Entry 5AIO (X-ray diffraction, 3.15 A resolution); this record covers chain A.

Chain A:
Protein: Transcription factor tau 131 kDa subunit
Source organism: Saccharomyces cerevisiae
Notes: fragment: t131 n-terminal tpr array, residues 123-566
Reference sequence: P33339 (TFC4_YEAST); residues 123-566 here = UniProt positions 123-566
Amino-acid sequence (448 residues; numbered 119 to 566; the number before each row is that of its first residue):
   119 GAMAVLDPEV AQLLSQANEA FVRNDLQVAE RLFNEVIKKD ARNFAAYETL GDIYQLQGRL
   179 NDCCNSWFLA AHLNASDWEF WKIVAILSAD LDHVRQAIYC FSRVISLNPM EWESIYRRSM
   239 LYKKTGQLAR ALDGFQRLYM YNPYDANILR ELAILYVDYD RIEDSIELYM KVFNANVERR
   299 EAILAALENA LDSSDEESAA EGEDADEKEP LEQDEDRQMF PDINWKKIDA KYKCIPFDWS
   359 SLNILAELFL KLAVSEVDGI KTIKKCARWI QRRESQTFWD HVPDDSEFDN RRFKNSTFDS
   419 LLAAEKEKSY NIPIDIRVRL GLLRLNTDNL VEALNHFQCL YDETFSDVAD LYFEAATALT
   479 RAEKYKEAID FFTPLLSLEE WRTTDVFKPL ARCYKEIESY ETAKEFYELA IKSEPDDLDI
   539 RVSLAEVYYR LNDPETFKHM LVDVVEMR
Unresolved in the structure: 119-130, 317-336, 566
Differences from the reference sequence: expression tag (119-122)
Curated features (UniProtKB/Swiss-Prot):
  - modified residue: S311 (Phosphoserine)
  - natural variant: I280 (I280T: In strain: SK1)
  - mutagenesis: E148 (E148K: In PCF1-17; increases RNA polymerase III gene transcription), F162 (F162L: In PCF1-12; increases RNA polymerase III gene transcription; F162S: In PCF1-139; increases RNA polymerase III gene transcription), A164 (A164V: In PCF1-19; increases RNA polymerase III gene transcription), T167 (T167I: In PCF1-2; increases RNA polymerase III gene transcription due to an increase in the recruitment of BRF1 to TFIIIC-DNA. No effect on affinity of TFIIIC for DNA), Y172 (Y172C: In PCF1-11; increases RNA polymerase III gene transcription), A188 (A188T: In PCF1-23; increases RNA polymerase III gene transcription), H190 (H190Y: In PCF1-1; affects the rate of recruitment of TFIIIB to the template. Increases the amount of transcriptionally active TFIIIB. Increases RNA polymerase III gene transcription ...), N192 (N192L: In PCF1-138; increases RNA polymerase III gene transcription), W199 (W199R: In PCF1-15; increases RNA polymerase III gene transcription), L469 (L469K: RNA polymerase III defective. Defect in the recruitment of BRF1 into TFIIIB-TFIIIC-DNA complexes and diminished direct interaction between TFC4 and BRF1 ...), E472 (E472K: RNA polymerase III defective), V504 (V504K: RNA polymerase III defective), 2 further mutagenesis entries in UniProt
What the authors report for this chain:
  - mutagenesis - D468K, L469K: abolished binding to tau138 proteins
  - mutagenesis - E472K, E498K: decreased binding to tau138 proteins
  - mutagenesis - E497K: unchanged binding to tau138 proteins
  - mutagenesis - D468K, L469K: decreased binding to Bdp1
  - mutagenesis - D468K, L469K: unchanged binding to Brf1-TBP

In short:
From UniProt: 14 mutagenesis sites. From the paper: D468K and L469K abolish binding to tau138 proteins; E472K
and E498K reduce binding to tau138 proteins.
Chain A is Transcription factor tau 131 kDa subunit (Saccharomyces cerevisiae); the structure, Crystal
structure of t131 N-terminal TPR array, was determined by X-ray diffraction, deposited together with 5AEM and
5AIM.
